Entry 6VF4 (X-ray diffraction, 1.75 A resolution); this record covers chains A and T of the 4 polymer chains in the assembly.

Chain A:
Name: DNA-directed DNA/RNA polymerase mu
Source organism: Homo sapiens
Notes: EC 2.7.7.7
UniProtKB: Q9NP87 (DPOLM_HUMAN); numbering as in UniProt; present here: 132-397, 410-494
Sequence (356 residues; row label = number of the first residue in the row; note: 12 numbers in that range are skipped by the numbering (no residue carries them; nothing is unmodelled there)):
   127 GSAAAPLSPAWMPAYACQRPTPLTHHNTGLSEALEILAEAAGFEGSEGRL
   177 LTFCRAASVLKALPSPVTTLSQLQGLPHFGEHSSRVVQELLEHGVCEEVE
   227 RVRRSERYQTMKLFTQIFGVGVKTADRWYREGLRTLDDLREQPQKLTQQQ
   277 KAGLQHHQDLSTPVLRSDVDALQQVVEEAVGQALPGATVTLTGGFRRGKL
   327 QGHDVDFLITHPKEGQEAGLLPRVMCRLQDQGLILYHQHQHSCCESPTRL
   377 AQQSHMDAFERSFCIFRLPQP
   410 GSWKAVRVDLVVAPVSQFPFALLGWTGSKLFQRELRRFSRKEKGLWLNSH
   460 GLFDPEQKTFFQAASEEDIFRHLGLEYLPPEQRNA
Disordered / not traced: 127-137, 365-384
Differences from the reference sequence: expression tag (127-131); conflict Gly410 (Pro in Q9NP87)
Glycans and other covalent adducts: 2,3-dihydroxy-1,4-dithiobutane (DTT) linked to Cys180
Bound ions: Mn2+ site 1: His208 (shared with 1 residue of chain D); Na+: Thr241, Ile243, Val246 (shared with 1 residue of chain P); Mn2+ site 2: Asp330, Asp332, Asp418 (together with 8-oxo-guanosine-5'-triphosphate) (shared with 2 residues of chain P); Mn2+ site 3: Asp330, Asp332 (together with 8-oxo-guanosine-5'-triphosphate, pyrophosphate) (shared with 1 residue of chain P); Mn2+ site 4: Glu386, His459
Small-molecule neighbours: 8-oxo-guanosine-5'-triphosphate / pyrophosphate: Gly319, Gly320, Arg323, Lys325, Gln327, Gly328, His329, Asp330, Asp332, Gly433, Trp434, Thr435, Gly436, Ser437, Lys438, Gln441, Arg445
UniProt features mapped onto this chain:
  - region: Arg323 to Asp332 (Involved in ssDNA binding)
  - binding site (Mg(2+)): Asp330, Asp332, Asp418
  - site: Gly433 (Responsible for the low discrimination between dNTP and rNTP)

Chain T:
Molecule: 9-nt DNA strand
Sequence (9 nucleotides; each row starts with the number of its first residue):
     1 CGGCATACG
Bound ions: Mn2+ near DG2 (its only coordinating residue here)

Interface between chain A and chain T:
Pairs across the interface (23):
  Gly174(A) - DC4(T)  base contact
  Leu177(A) - DC4(T)  phosphate contact
  Leu177(A) - DA5(T)  phosphate contact
  Phe385(A) - DG9(T)  phosphate contact
  Glu386(A) - DC8(T)  phosphate contact
  Glu386(A) - DG9(T)  hydrogen bond to the phosphate
  Arg387(A) - DA7(T)  hydrogen bond to the base
  Arg387(A) - DC8(T)  hydrogen bond to the sugar
  Arg387(A) - DG9(T)  hydrogen bond to the phosphate
  Phe389(A) - DG9(T)  sugar contact
  Lys438(A) - DA5(T)  base contact
  Arg442(A) - DA5(T)  salt bridge to the phosphate
  Arg445(A) - DA5(T)  hydrogen bond to the base
  Arg445(A) - DT6(T)  hydrogen bond to the base
  Arg446(A) - DA5(T)  sugar contact
  Arg449(A) - DT6(T)  salt bridge to the phosphate
  Lys450(A) - DG3(T)  hydrogen bond to the phosphate
  Lys450(A) - DC4(T)  salt bridge to the phosphate
  Leu456(A) - DT6(T)  sugar contact
  Asn457(A) - DT6(T)  phosphate contact
  Asn457(A) - DA7(T)  hydrogen bond to the phosphate
  His459(A) - DA7(T)  phosphate contact
  His459(A) - DC8(T)  sugar contact
Also at the interface, not in a pair above, chain A (16 interface residues in all): Arg181

Summary:
Chain A and chain T form an interface of 16 and 7 residues respectively, with 8 hydrogen bonds and 3 salt
bridges. Among the polar pairs are Arg387(A)-DA7(T), Arg445(A)-DA5(T) and Arg445(A)-DT6(T). Bound to chain A:
8-oxo-guanosine-5'-triphosphate / pyrophosphate.
Here chain A is DNA-directed DNA/RNA polymerase mu (Homo sapiens) and chain T is a 9-nt DNA strand. Entry 6VF4
(DNA Polymerase Mu, 8-oxorGTP:At Reaction State Ternary Complex, 50 mM Mn2+ (30 min)) was determined by X-ray
diffraction, deposited together with 6VEZ, 6VF0, 6VF1, 6VF2, 6VF3, 6VF5 and 7 further entries.
